Entry 8PEW (electron microscopy, 4.30 A resolution (low resolution: residue-level contacts below are approximate; hydrogen-bond / salt-bridge calls are withheld)); this record covers chains F and G of the 34 polymer chains in the assembly.

Chain F (and G):
Protein: Transcription termination factor Rho
Organism: Escherichia coli
Notes: EC 3.6.4.-; chain G of this document is another copy of the same molecule, construct and numbering; everything in this record applies to it too
UniProt: A0A0A0GPI6 (A0A0A0GPI6_ECOLX); residues 1-419 here correspond to UniProt positions 25-443 (UniProt number = residue number + 24)
Sequence (419 residues; numbered 1 to 419; the number before each row is that of its first residue):
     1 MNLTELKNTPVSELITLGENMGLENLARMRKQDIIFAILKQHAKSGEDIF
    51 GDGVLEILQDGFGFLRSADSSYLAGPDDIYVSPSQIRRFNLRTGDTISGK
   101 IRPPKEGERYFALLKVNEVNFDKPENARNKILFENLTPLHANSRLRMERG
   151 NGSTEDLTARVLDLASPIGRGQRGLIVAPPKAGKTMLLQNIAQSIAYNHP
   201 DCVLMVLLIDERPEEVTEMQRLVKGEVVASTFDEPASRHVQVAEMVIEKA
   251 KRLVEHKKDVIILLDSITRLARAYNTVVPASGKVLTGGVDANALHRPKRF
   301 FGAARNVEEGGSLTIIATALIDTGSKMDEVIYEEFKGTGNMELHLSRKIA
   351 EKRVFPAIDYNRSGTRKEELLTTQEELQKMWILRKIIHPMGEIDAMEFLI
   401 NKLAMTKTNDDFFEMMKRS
Bound ions: Mg2+: Thr185 (together with ATP-gamma-S)
Residues lining bound ligands:
  - ATP-gamma-S (AGS; phosphothiophosphoric acid-adenylate ester), molecule 1: Pro179, Pro180, Lys181, Ala182, Gly183, Lys184, Thr185, Met186, Arg212, Phe355
  - ATP-gamma-S (AGS), molecule 2: Arg366, Lys367, Glu369

Interface between chain F and chain G:
Pairs across the interface (38):
  Val11(F) - Ile131(G)
  Glu19(F) - Asn129(G)
  Asn25(F) - Arg87(G)
  Asn25(F) - Asn90(G)
  Leu26(F) - Arg92(G)
  Ala27(F) - Arg92(G)
  Ala27(F) - Arg128(G)
  Ala27(F) - Lys130(G)
  Ala27(F) - Ile131(G)
  Ala27(F) - Leu132(G)
  Arg28(F) - Arg92(G)
  Arg28(F) - Ala127(G)
  Arg28(F) - Arg128(G)
  Arg28(F) - Lys130(G)
  Arg28(F) - Ile131(G)
  Arg28(F) - Leu132(G)
  Met29(F) - Arg92(G)
  Met29(F) - Asn135(G)
  Lys181(F) - Arg366(G)
  Arg212(F) - Arg173(G)
  Arg212(F) - Gly337(G)
  Arg212(F) - Gly339(G)
  Arg212(F) - Asn340(G)
  Glu214(F) - Leu139(G)
  Glu214(F) - His140(G)
  Glu214(F) - Lys367(G)
  Thr217(F) - Thr137(G)
  Thr217(F) - Pro138(G)
  Phe232(F) - Arg173(G)
  Phe232(F) - Lys298(G)
  Phe232(F) - Gly302(G)
  Phe232(F) - Thr338(G)
  Asp233(F) - His295(G)
  Asp233(F) - Arg299(G)
  Pro235(F) - His295(G)
  Arg272(F) - Glu333(G)
  Val277(F) - Lys283(G)
  Arg353(F) - Lys385(G)
Interface residues without a listed pair, chain F (23 interface residues in all): Ile15, Arg30, Pro213, Glu215, Glu234, Thr323
Interface residues without a listed pair, chain G (32 interface residues in all): Glu255, Asn306, Lys336, Trp381

Overview:
23 residues of chain F face 32 of chain G across their interface. Bound to chain F: ATP-gamma-S.
Both chains are Transcription termination factor Rho (Escherichia coli). Entry 8PEW (Rho-ATPgS-Psu complex III
expanded) was determined by electron microscopy, deposited together with 8PEU, 8PEX, 8PEY, 9GCS and 9GCT.
